8DW7 - chains A and C of the 3 polymer chains in the assembly; structure by X-ray diffraction, 1.96 A resolution.

[Chain A]
Name: Adenine DNA glycosylase
Organism: Geobacillus stearothermophilus
Notes: EC 3.2.2.31
Reference sequence: P83847 (MUTY_GEOSE); residues 1-365 here = UniProt positions 1-365
Chain sequence (365 residues; each row starts with the number of its first residue):
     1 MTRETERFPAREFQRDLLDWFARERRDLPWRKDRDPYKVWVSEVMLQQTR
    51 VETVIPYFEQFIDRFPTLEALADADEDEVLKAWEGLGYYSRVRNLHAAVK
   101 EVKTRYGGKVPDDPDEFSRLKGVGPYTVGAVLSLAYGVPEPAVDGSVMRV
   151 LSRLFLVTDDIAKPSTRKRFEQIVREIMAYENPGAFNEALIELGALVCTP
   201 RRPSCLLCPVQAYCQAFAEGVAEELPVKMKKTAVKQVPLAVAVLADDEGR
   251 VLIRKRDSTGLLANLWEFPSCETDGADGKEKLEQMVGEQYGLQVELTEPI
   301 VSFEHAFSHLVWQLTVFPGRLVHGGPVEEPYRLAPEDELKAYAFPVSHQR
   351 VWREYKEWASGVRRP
Disordered / not traced: 1-4, 249, 274-275, 360-365
Construct notes: engineered mutation Ser146 (Asn in P83847)
Metal / ion sites: Ca2+ site 1: Ser118, Val123 (shared with 1 residue of chain D); Ca2+ site 2: Glu181 (shared with 2 residues of chain D); 4Fe-4S cluster Fe: Cys198, Cys205, Cys208, Cys214
Small-molecule neighbours: 4Fe-4S cluster (SF4): Arg153, Leu154, Leu193, Val197, Cys198, Pro203, Ser204, Cys205, Cys208, Val210, Gln211, Cys214, Phe217, Ala222
Swiss-Prot annotation at these positions:
  - active site: Glu43 (Proton donor/acceptor)
  - binding site (DNA): Trp30, Arg31, Gln48, Thr49, Leu86 to Tyr88, Tyr126, Glu188, Ser308
  - binding site ([4Fe-4S] cluster): Cys198, Cys205, Cys208, Cys214
  - site: Asp144 (Transition state stabilizer)
  - mutagenesis: Glu43 (E43Q: Loss of catalytic activity), Asp144 (D144N: Loss of catalytic activity)
From the paper describing this entry:
  - binding site for the 11-nt DNA strand (chain C): Asp144
  - catalytic residues: Glu43, Asp144
  - mutagenesis - N146S (3-fold): decreased catalytic activity on AP-site product
  - mutagenesis - N146S (92-fold): decreased catalytic activity on purine
  - mutagenesis - N146S (180-fold): decreased catalytic activity on adenine excision across OG

[Chain C]
Molecule: 11-nt DNA strand
Sequence (11 nucleotides; numbered 12 to 22; the number before each row is that of its first residue):
    12 TGTCCAXGTCT
Modified / non-standard residues: NR1 ((3R,4R)-3-hydroxy-4-[(phosphonooxy)methyl]pyrrolidinium) at position 18

[Chain A / chain C interface]
Contacting residue pairs (32):
  Leu46(A) with NR1_18(C), sugar contact; DG19(C), phosphate contact
  Gln47(A) with DG19(C), phosphate contact; DT20(C), sugar contact
  Gln48(A) with DA17(C), base contact; DG19(C), hydrogen bond to the phosphate
  Thr49(A) with DA17(C), base contact; NR1_18(C), sugar contact
  Arg50(A) with DA17(C), sugar contact; NR1_18(C), phosphate contact
  Val51(A) with NR1_18(C), hydrogen bond to the phosphate
  Tyr88(A) with DG19(C), base contact
  Asn94(A) with DC21(C), sugar contact
  Leu120(A) with DC21(C), phosphate contact
  Lys121(A) with DC21(C), phosphate contact
  Gly122(A) with DT20(C), sugar contact; DC21(C), hydrogen bond to the phosphate
  Val123(A) with DT20(C), phosphate contact; DC21(C), phosphate contact
  Gly124(A) with DT20(C), hydrogen bond to the phosphate
  Pro125(A) with DT20(C), phosphate contact
  Tyr126(A) with NR1_18(C), base contact; DG19(C), phosphate contact; DT20(C), hydrogen bond to the phosphate
  Thr127(A) with DT20(C), hydrogen bond to the phosphate
  Asp144(A) with NR1_18(C), base contact; DG19(C), phosphate contact
  Gly145(A) with DA17(C), phosphate contact; DG19(C), hydrogen bond to the phosphate
  Ser146(A) with DA17(C), hydrogen bond to the phosphate
  Arg149(A) with DA17(C), salt bridge to the phosphate
  Pro200(A) with DC16(C), sugar contact
Also at the interface, not in a pair above, chain A (22 interface residues in all): Ile191

[Overview]
22 residues of chain A face 6 of chain C across their interface; the contacts include 8 hydrogen bonds and 1
salt bridge. Polar contacts include Gln48(A)-DG19(C), Val51(A)-NR1_18(C) and Gly122(A)-DC21(C). Ligands of
chain A: 4Fe-4S cluster. The paper reports catalytic residues Glu43(A) and Asp144(A); N146S of chain A reduces
catalytic activity on AP-site product.
Here chain A is Adenine DNA glycosylase (Geobacillus stearothermophilus) and chain C is an 11-nt DNA strand.
Entry 8DW7 (DNA glycosylase MutY variant N146S in complex with DNA containing the transition state analog 1N
paired ...) was determined by X-ray diffraction (same publication as 8DVP, 8DVY, 8DW0 and 8DW4).
